Entry 6HVW (X-ray diffraction, 3.00 A resolution); this record covers chains T and U of the 28 polymer chains in the assembly.

# Chain T
Molecule: Probable proteasome subunit alpha type-7
Organism: Saccharomyces cerevisiae (strain ATCC 204508 / S288c)
Notes: EC 3.4.25.1
UniProt: P21242 (PSA7_YEAST); residues -3 to 284 here correspond to UniProt positions 1-288 (UniProt number = residue number + 4)
Amino-acid sequence (288 residues; numbered -3 to 284; the number before each row is that of its first residue; numbers below 1 keep their minus sign (Met-3 is residue -3)):
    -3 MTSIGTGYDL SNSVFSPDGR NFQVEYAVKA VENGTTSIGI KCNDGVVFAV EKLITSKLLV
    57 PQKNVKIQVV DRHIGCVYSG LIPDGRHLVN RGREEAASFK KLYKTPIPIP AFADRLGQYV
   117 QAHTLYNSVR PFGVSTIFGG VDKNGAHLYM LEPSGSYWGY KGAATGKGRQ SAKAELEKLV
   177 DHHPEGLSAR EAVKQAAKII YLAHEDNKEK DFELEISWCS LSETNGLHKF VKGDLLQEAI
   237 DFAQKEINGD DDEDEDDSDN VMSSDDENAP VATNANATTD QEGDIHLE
Not modelled in the structure: -3 to 1, 245-284
Swiss-Prot annotation at these positions:
  - modified residue: Thr-2 (N-acetylthreonine)

# Chain U
Molecule: Proteasome subunit alpha type-1
Organism: Saccharomyces cerevisiae (strain ATCC 204508 / S288c)
Notes: EC 3.4.25.1
UniProt: P21243 (PSA1_YEAST); residues -8 to 243 here correspond to UniProt positions 1-252 (UniProt number = residue number + 9)
Amino-acid sequence (252 residues; each row starts with the number of its first residue; numbers below 1 keep their minus sign (Met-8 is residue -8)):
    -8 MSGAAAASAA GYDRHITIFS PEGRLYQVEY AFKATNQTNI NSLAVRGKDC TVVISQKKVP
    52 DKLLDPTTVS YIFCISRTIG MVVNGPIPDA RNAALRAKAE AAEFRYKYGY DMPCDVLAKR
   112 MANLSQIYTQ RAYMRPLGVI LTFVSVDEEL GPSIYKTDPA GYYVGYKATA TGPKQQEITT
   172 NLENHFKKSK IDHINEESWE KVVEFAITHM IDALGTEFSK NDLEVGVATK DKFFTLSAEN
   232 IEERLVAIAE QD
Not modelled in the structure: -8 to 1, 243

# How chain T and chain U interact
Contacting residue pairs (63):
  Thr2(T) with His6(U)
  Gly3(T) with His6(U)
  Tyr4(T) with Arg5(U); His6(U); Tyr21(U)
  Ser9(T) with Arg126(U)
  Val10(T) with His6(U); Gln18(U)
  Phe11(T) with Gln18(U), hydrogen bond (backbone-side chain); Tyr21(U); Ala22(U), hydrophobic; Ala25(U), hydrophobic; Arg126(U); Pro127(U); Gly129(U)
  Ser12(T) with Tyr21(U)
  Pro13(T) with Tyr21(U), hydrophobic; Lys24(U), hydrogen bond (backbone-side chain)
  Asp14(T) with Lys24(U)
  Gly15(T) with Tyr21(U); Ala25(U)
  Lys37(T) with Asp56(U), salt bridge
  Asp110(T) with Arg82(U)
  Gln114(T) with Arg82(U), hydrogen bond (side chain-backbone); Asn83(U); Leu86(U)
  Gln117(T) with Pro79(U); Asp80(U); Asn83(U), hydrogen bond; Arg126(U)
  Thr120(T) with Arg126(U), hydrogen bond (backbone-side chain)
  Leu121(T) with Asn83(U); Tyr124(U); Arg126(U)
  Tyr122(T) with Tyr124(U); Met125(U), hydrophobic
  Ser150(T) with Pro79(U)
  Gly151(T) with Pro79(U)
  Ser152(T) with Ile78(U); Pro79(U)
  Tyr153(T) with Arg82(U), hydrogen bond (backbone-side chain)
  Trp154(T) with Leu55(U), hydrophobic; Thr59(U); Val60(U), hydrophobic; Ser61(U); Tyr62(U); Ile78(U), hydrophobic; Arg82(U)
  Gly155(T) with Leu55(U); Asp56(U), hydrogen bond (backbone-backbone); Thr59(U), hydrogen bond (backbone-side chain)
  Tyr156(T) with Leu54(U); Leu55(U); Asp56(U)
  Lys157(T) with Lys53(U); Leu54(U), hydrogen bond (backbone-backbone)
  Gly158(T) with Leu54(U)
  Lys169(T) with Leu54(U)
  Leu172(T) with Leu54(U), hydrophobic
  Glu173(T) with Asp52(U); Lys53(U), salt bridge; Leu54(U)
  Asp177(T) with Lys53(U), salt bridge
Other interface residues (no listed pair), chain T (32 interface residues in all): Tyr145, Val176
Other interface residues (no listed pair), chain U (29 interface residues in all): Pro57, Leu128

# Overview
32 residues of chain T face 29 of chain U across their interface; the contacts include 9 hydrogen bonds and 3
salt bridges. Polar pairs include Lys37(T)-Asp56(U), Glu173(T)-Lys53(U) and Asp177(T)-Lys53(U).
Chain T is Probable proteasome subunit alpha type-7 and chain U is Proteasome subunit alpha type-1, both from
Saccharomyces cerevisiae (strain ATCC 204508 / S288c); the structure, Yeast 20S proteasome with human beta2i
(1-53) in complex with 43, was determined by X-ray diffraction (same publication as 6HTB, 6HTC, 6HTD, 6HTP,
6HTR, 6HUB and 30 further entries).
